Entry 6YXR (electron microscopy, 3.40 A resolution); this record covers chains 2 and 4 of the 11 polymer chains in the assembly.

== Chain 2 ==
Protein: Lhca2
Source organism: Dunaliella salina
Chain sequence (208 residues; row label = number of the first residue in the row):
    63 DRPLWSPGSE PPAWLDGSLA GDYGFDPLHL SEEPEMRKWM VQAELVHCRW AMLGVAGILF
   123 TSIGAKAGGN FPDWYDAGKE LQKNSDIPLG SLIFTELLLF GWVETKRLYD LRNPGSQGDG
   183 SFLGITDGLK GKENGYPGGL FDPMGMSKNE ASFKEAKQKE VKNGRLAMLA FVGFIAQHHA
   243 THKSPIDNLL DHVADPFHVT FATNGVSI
Bound ions: chlorophyll b Mg near Trp67 (its only coordinating residue here); chlorophyll a Mg (4 sites), coordinated by Glu106, Glu166, Gln239, Ser269
Ligand contacts:
  - beta-carotene (BCR): Trp112, Leu161, Phe162, Trp164, Val165, Phe184, Leu185
  - chlorophyll b (CHL), molecule 1: Pro65, Leu66, Trp67, Pro69, Tyr85, Phe87
  - chlorophyll b (CHL), molecule 2: Gln104, Val108, Arg111, Trp112, Phe162, Trp164, Val165, Lys168, Arg169, Asp172, Gln179, Phe184, Leu191, Gly197, Pro199, Phe203
  - chlorophyll b (CHL), molecule 3: Trp112, Gly140, Ile149, Leu154, Thr157, Glu158, Leu161, Phe162
  - chlorophyll b (CHL), molecule 4: Tyr137, Asp138, Gly140, Lys141, Gln144, Leu151, Leu154, Ile155, Glu158
  - chlorophyll a (CLA), molecule 1: Leu77, Ala82, Gly83, Asp84, Tyr85, Gly86, Phe87, Asp88, Leu92, Ser93, Met102, Val103, Ala105, Glu106, His109, Arg227, Met230, Leu231, Val234
  - chlorophyll a (CLA), molecule 2: Leu90, Trp101, Met102, His109, Phe233
  - chlorophyll a (CLA), molecule 3: Trp101, Gln104, Ala105, Val108, His109, Trp112, Glu158, Leu159, Phe162, Gly163, Glu166, Arg169, Leu170
  - chlorophyll a (CLA), molecule 4: Arg111, Met114, Leu115, Ala118, Leu121, Phe122, Lys194, Gly197, Tyr198, Pro199, Gly200, Phe203, Asp204, Met208, Ser209, Phe215, Ala218, Lys219, Lys221, Glu222, Asn225
  - chlorophyll a (CLA), molecule 5: Trp112, Leu115, Gly116, Ala118, Gly119, Phe122, Thr123, Phe133, Pro134, Leu143
  - chlorophyll a (CLA), molecule 6: Leu121, Lys221, Asn225, Leu228
  - chlorophyll a (CLA), molecule 7: Ser153, Phe156, Thr157, Leu160
  - chlorophyll a (CLA), molecule 8: Leu160, Gly163, Trp164, Thr167, Lys168, Tyr171, Gln179
  - chlorophyll a (CLA), molecule 9: Glu217, Gln220, Lys221, Lys224, Asn225, Leu228
  - chlorophyll a (CLA), molecule 10: Leu231, Ala232, Val234, Gly235, Ala238, Gln239, Ala242, Thr243, Asn250, Leu251, Asp253, His254, Val261, Thr262, Phe263, Asn266
  - chlorophyll a (CLA), molecule 11: Ile237, Ala238, His241, Ala242, Phe263, Asn266, Val268, Ser269, Ile270
  - chlorophyll a (CLA), molecule 12: Leu251, His254, Val255, Pro258, Phe259, Thr262, Phe263
  - lutein (LUT; (3r,3'r,6s)-4,5-didehydro-5,6-dihydro-beta,beta-carotene-3,3'-diol): Met114, Val117, Ala118, Leu121, Asp204, Met208, Asn225, Leu228, Ala229, Ala232, Phe236, Gln239, Pro247, Ile248, Asn250, Leu251
  - violaxanthin (XAT; (3s,5r,6s,3's,5'r,6's)-5,6,5',6'-diepoxy-5,6,5',6'- tetrahydro-beta,beta-carotene-3,3'-diol): Phe87, Pro89, Leu90, Leu92, His109, Trp112, Ala113, Gly116, Ile120, Asp135, Trp136, Tyr137, Ala139, Met230, Phe233, Val234

== Chain 4 ==
Protein: Lhca4
Source organism: Dunaliella salina
Chain sequence (211 residues; each row starts with the number of its first residue):
   123 DRPLWYPGAT PPAHLDGSML GDYGFDPLRL GTNPDRMKWF REAELTNGRW AMAAVVGILF
   183 TDVFTSIGLV GLPKWWEAGA QTYPIDNQTL RTLAIIEFLL FGWVETKRLY DLRNPGSQGD
   243 GSFLGITDGL KGTENGYPGG IFDPLGYSKT SPEKLDELQN GRLAMLAFLG FASTAAVNGQ
   303 GPIESLQTHL ADPFHVTFAT NGVSIPHFTE F
Bound ions: chlorophyll a Mg site 1 near Trp127 (its only coordinating residue here); chlorophyll a Mg site 2 near Glu279 (its only coordinating residue here); chlorophyll a Mg site 3 near Ser326 (its only coordinating residue here)
Ligand contacts:
  - beta-carotene (BCR): Trp172, Leu222, Phe223, Trp225, Val226, Phe245
  - chlorophyll b (CHL), molecule 1: Glu164, Thr168, Arg171, Trp172, Trp225, Val226, Glu227, Lys229, Arg230, Asp233, Gln240, Leu252, Gly258, Ile263
  - chlorophyll b (CHL), molecule 2: Trp172, Gly201, Thr204, Thr211, Leu215, Ile218, Glu219, Leu222, Phe223, Asp265
  - chlorophyll b (CHL), molecule 3: Trp198, Glu199, Gly201, Ala202, Tyr205, Arg213, Leu215, Glu219, Phe290
  - chlorophyll b (CHL), molecule 4: Leu221, Gly224, Trp225, Thr228, Lys229, Tyr232, Ser244
  - chlorophyll a (CLA), molecule 1: Pro125, Leu126, Trp127, Tyr128, Pro129, Tyr145, Phe147
  - chlorophyll a (CLA), molecule 2: Leu137, Met141, Leu142, Gly143, Asp144, Tyr145, Gly146, Phe147, Asp148, Leu152, Gly153, Met159, Phe162, Arg163, Ala165, Glu166, Asn169, Arg284, Met287, Leu288
  - chlorophyll a (CLA), molecule 3: Trp161, Phe162, Leu291
  - chlorophyll a (CLA), molecule 4: Trp161, Ala165, Thr168, Asn169, Trp172, Glu219, Phe220, Phe223, Gly224, Glu227, Arg230, Leu231
  - chlorophyll a (CLA), molecule 5: Arg171, Met174, Ala175, Val178, Gly258, Tyr259, Pro260, Ile263, Phe264, Leu267, Glu275, Lys276, Asp278, Glu279, Asn282
  - chlorophyll a (CLA), molecule 6: Trp172, Ala175, Ala176, Val178, Gly179, Phe182, Thr183, Leu194, Pro195, Ala200, Thr204
  - chlorophyll a (CLA), molecule 7: Leu181, Glu275, Asp278, Asn282, Leu285
  - chlorophyll a (CLA), molecule 8: Ile217, Ile218, Leu221, Leu222
  - chlorophyll a (CLA), molecule 9: Leu277, Asp278, Gln281, Asn282, Leu285
  - chlorophyll a (CLA), molecule 10: Leu288, Leu291, Gly292, Ser295, Thr296, Val299, Asn300, Ser307, Leu308, Thr310, His311, Val318, Thr319, Phe320, Gly324, Ser326
  - chlorophyll a (CLA), molecule 11: Ser295, Ala298, Val299, Phe320, Val325, Ser326, Ile327, Pro328
  - chlorophyll a (CLA), molecule 12: Leu308, His311, Leu312, Pro315, Phe316, Thr319, Phe320
  - lutein (LUT; (3r,3'r,6s)-4,5-didehydro-5,6-dihydro-beta,beta-carotene-3,3'-diol): Met174, Ala175, Val177, Val178, Leu181, Phe264, Asp265, Asn282, Leu285, Ala286, Ala289, Phe293, Pro304, Ile305, Leu308
  - violaxanthin (XAT; (3s,5r,6s,3's,5'r,6's)-5,6,5',6'-diepoxy-5,6,5',6'- tetrahydro-beta,beta-carotene-3,3'-diol): Phe147, Asp148, Pro149, Leu150, Arg151, Leu152, Asn169, Trp172, Ala173, Ala176, Ile180, Trp197, Ala200, Met287, Phe290, Leu291

== Chain 2 / chain 4 interface ==
Pairs across the interface - 27 pairs, chain 2 then chain 4:
  Lys141(2) with Phe333(4)
  Asp148(2) with His317(4), hydrogen bond (backbone-side chain)
  Ile149(2) with Phe316(4), hydrophobic
  Pro150(2) with Phe316(4); His317(4); Thr322(4)
  Leu151(2) with His329(4); Thr331(4)
  Gly152(2) with Ala321(4)
  Ser153(2) with Phe316(4), hydrogen bond (side chain-backbone); Thr319(4); Ala321(4)
  Phe156(2) with Phe320(4), hydrophobic; Ile327(4), hydrophobic; His329(4)
  Tyr171(2) with Tyr128(4), hydrophobic; Gly130(4); Ala131(4); Thr132(4)
  Arg174(2) with Ala131(4)
  Asn175(2) with Ala131(4)
  Ser178(2) with Pro129(4); Gly130(4); Ala131(4), hydrogen bond (side chain-backbone)
  Gln179(2) with Pro129(4); Gly130(4)
  Ser183(2) with Pro129(4)
Interface residues without a listed pair, chain 2 (17 interface residues in all): Ile155, Thr167, Lys168

== Overview ==
17 residues of chain 2 face 15 of chain 4 across their interface, with 3 hydrogen bonds. Polar contacts
include Asp148(2)-His317(4), Ser153(2)-Phe316(4) and Ser178(2)-Ala131(4). 2 chlorophyll a molecules are bound
between chain 2 and chain 4.
Here chain 2 is Lhca2 and chain 4 is Lhca4, both from Dunaliella salina. Entry 6YXR (Dunaliella Minimal
Photosystem I) was determined by electron microscopy (same publication as 6SL5).
